Entry 8G5H (electron microscopy, 2.89 A resolution); this record covers chains C and J of the 7 polymer chains in the assembly.

# Chain C
Protein: Gamma-aminobutyric acid receptor subunit alpha-1
From: Mus musculus
UniProtKB: P62812 (GBRA1_MOUSE); residues -26 to 428 here correspond to UniProt positions 1-455 (UniProt number = residue number + 27)
Sequence (455 residues; numbered -26 to 428; the number before each row is that of its first residue; numbers below 1 keep their minus sign (Met-26 is residue -26)):
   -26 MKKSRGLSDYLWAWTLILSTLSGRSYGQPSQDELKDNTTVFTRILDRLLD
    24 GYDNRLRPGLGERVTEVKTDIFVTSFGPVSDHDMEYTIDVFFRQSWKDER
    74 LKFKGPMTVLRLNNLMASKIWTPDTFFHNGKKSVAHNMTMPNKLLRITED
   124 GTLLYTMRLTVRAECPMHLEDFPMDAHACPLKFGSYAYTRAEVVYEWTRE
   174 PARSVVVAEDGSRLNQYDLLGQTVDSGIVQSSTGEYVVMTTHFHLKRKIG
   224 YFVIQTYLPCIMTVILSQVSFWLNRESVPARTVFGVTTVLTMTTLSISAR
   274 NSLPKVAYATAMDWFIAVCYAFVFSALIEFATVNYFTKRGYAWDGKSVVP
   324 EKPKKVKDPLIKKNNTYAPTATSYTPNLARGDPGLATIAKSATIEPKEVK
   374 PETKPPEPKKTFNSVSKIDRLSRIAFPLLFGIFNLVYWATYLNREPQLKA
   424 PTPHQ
Unresolved in the structure: -26 to 8, 319-382, 417-428
Swiss-Prot annotation at these positions:
  - binding site (4-aminobutanoate): Arg66, Thr129
  - glycosylation (N-linked (GlcNAc...) asparagine): Asn10, Asn110
Disulfides: Cys138-Cys152
Covalently attached groups: N-acetylglucosamine (NAG) linked to Asn110
Residues lining bound ligands:
  - gamma-amino-butanoic acid (ABU): Phe64, Arg66, Leu117, Thr129
  - PIO ([(2R)-2-octanoyloxy-3-[oxidanyl-[(1R,2R,3S,4R,5R,6S)-2,3,6-tris(oxidanyl)-4,5-diphosphonooxy-cyclohexyl]oxy-phosphoryl]oxy-propyl] octanoate): Arg248, Ile301, Glu302, Thr305, Phe309, Lys311, Arg312, Phe385, Asn386, Ser387, Ser389, Lys390, Ile391, Leu394
  - Zolpidem (R5R): Phe99, His101, Ser158, Tyr159, Val202, Gln203, Ser204, Ser205, Thr206, Tyr209
What the authors report for this chain:
  - specificity-determining residues: Ser204 (proposed by the authors, not directly observed)

# Chain J
Protein: Heavy Chain of 8E3 Fab
From: Mus musculus
Notes: antibody fragment or engineered binder
Sequence (223 residues; row label = number of the first residue in the row; a row labelled like 82A-82C holds insertion residues (82A, then the next letters in order)):
     1 EIQLQQSGPELVKPGTSVKVSCKASGYSFTDYNMYWVKQSHGKSLEWIGY
    51 ID
   52A P
    53 YNADTTYNREFKGKATLTVDKSSSTAFMHL
82A-82C NSL
    83 TSEDSAVYYCARKRNNFY
  100A F
   101 DYWGQGTPLTVSSAKTTPPSVYPLAPGCGDTTGSSVTLGCLVKGYFPESV
   151 TVTWNSGSLSSSVHTFPALLQSGLYTMSSSVTVPSSTWPSQTVTCSVAHP
   201 ASSTTVDKKSAALEVLFQ
Unresolved in the structure: 113-218
Disulfides: Cys22-Cys92

# Chain C / chain J interface
Contacting residue pairs - 14 pairs, chain C then chain J:
  Glu39(C) - Tyr32(J)
  Glu39(C) - Arg96(J)  salt bridge
  Lys70(C) - Asp31(J)
  Thr121(C) - Tyr53(J)
  Glu122(C) - Tyr53(J)
  Asp123(C) - Tyr53(J)  hydrogen bond
  Glu169(C) - Asn97(J)  hydrogen bond
  Glu169(C) - Asn98(J)
  Trp170(C) - Asn98(J)  hydrogen bond (backbone-side chain)
  Arg172(C) - Asn98(J)
  Glu173(C) - Tyr35(J)
  Glu173(C) - Tyr50(J)
  Pro174(C) - Asn98(J)
  Ser199(C) - Phe99(J)

# Summary
11 residues of chain C and 9 residues of chain J are in contact; the contacts include 3 hydrogen bonds and 1
salt bridge. Polar pairs include Glu39(C)-Arg96(J), Asp123(C)-Tyr53(J) and Glu169(C)-Asn97(J). Bound to chain
C: gamma-amino-butanoic acid, compound PIO and Zolpidem. N-acetylglucosamine is covalently linked to
Asn110(C). From the paper: the specificity determinant Ser204(C).
Here chain C is Gamma-aminobutyric acid receptor subunit alpha-1 and chain J is Heavy Chain of 8E3 Fab, both
from Mus musculus. Entry 8G5H (Native GABA-A receptor from the mouse brain, ortho-alpha1-alpha3-beta2-gamma2
subtype, in complex with GABA, Zolpidem, and endogenous ...) was determined by electron microscopy, deposited
together with 8FOI, 8G4N, 8G4O, 8G4X, 8G5F and 8G5G.
